9JTS - chains A and H of the 10 polymer chains in the assembly; structure by electron microscopy, 3.36 A resolution.

# Chain A
Protein: V(D)J recombination-activating protein 1
Source organism: Mus musculus
Notes: EC 3.1.-.-, 2.3.2.27
UniProtKB: P15919 (RAG1_MOUSE); residues 1-1040 here = UniProt positions 1-1040
Amino-acid sequence (1040 residues; numbered 1 to 1040; the number before each row is that of its first residue):
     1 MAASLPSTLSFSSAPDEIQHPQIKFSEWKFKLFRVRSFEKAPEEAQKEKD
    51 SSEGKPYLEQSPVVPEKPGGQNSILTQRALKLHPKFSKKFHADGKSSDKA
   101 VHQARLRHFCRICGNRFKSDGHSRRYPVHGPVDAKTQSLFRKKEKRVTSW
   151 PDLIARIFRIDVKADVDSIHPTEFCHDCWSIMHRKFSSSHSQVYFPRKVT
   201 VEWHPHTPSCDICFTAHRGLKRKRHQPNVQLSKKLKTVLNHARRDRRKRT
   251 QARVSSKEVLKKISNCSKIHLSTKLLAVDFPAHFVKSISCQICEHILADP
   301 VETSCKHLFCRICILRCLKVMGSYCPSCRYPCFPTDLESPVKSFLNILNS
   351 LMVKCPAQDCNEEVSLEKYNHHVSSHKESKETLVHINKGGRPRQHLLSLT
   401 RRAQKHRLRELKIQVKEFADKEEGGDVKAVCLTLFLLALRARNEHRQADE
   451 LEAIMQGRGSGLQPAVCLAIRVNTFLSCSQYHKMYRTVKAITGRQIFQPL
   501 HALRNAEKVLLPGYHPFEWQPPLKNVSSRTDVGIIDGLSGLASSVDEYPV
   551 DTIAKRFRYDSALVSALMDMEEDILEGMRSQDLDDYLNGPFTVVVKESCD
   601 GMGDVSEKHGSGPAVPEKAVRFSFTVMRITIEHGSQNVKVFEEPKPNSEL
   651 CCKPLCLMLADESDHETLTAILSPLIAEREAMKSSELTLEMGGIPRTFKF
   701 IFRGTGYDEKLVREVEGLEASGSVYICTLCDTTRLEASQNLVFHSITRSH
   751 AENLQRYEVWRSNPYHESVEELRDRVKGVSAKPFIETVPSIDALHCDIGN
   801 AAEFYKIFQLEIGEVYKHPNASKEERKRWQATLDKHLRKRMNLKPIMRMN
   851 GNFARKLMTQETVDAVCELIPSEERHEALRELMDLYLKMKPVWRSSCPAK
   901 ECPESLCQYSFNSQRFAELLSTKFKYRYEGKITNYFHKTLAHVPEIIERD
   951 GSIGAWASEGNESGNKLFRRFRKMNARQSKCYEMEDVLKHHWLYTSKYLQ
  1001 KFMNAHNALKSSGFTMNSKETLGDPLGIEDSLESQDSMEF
Unresolved in the structure: 1-390, 1009-1040
Ion coordination: Ca2+: Asp600 (shared with 1 residue of chain F); Zn2+: Cys727, Cys730, His937, His942
Swiss-Prot annotation at these positions:
  - zinc finger: Cys290 to Arg329 (RING-type), Leu351 to Lys380 (RAG1-type)
  - DNA-binding region: Gly389 to Gln456 (NBD)
  - binding site (Zn(2+)): Cys266, His270, Cys290, Cys293, His295, Cys305, His307, Cys310, Cys313, Cys325, Cys328, Cys355, Cys360, His372, His376
  - binding site (a divalent metal cation): Asp600, Asp708, Glu962
  - site: Trp893 (Essential for DNA hairpin formation, participates in base-stacking interactions near the cleavage site)
  - cross-link: Lys233 (Glycyl lysine isopeptide (Lys-Gly) (interchain with G-Cter in ubiquitin))
  - mutagenesis: Lys233 (K233M: Abolishes autoubiquitination), His307 (H307A: Displays lower E3 ligase activity and affects the joining step of V(D)J recombination), Cys325 (C325G: Loss of E3 ligase activity and affects the joining step of V(D)J recombination), Arg391 (R391A: Defects in converting nicked products to hairpins; R391L: Impairs DNA-binding and hairpin formation while maintaining some nicking activity), Arg393 (R393A: Impairs DNA-binding and hairpin formation while maintaining some nicking activity), Arg401 (R401A: Allows robust hairpin activity), Arg402 (R402A: Defects in converting nicked products to hairpins), Lys405 (K405A: Reduced hairpin activity), His406 (H406A: Allows robust hairpin activity), Arg407 (R407A: Impairs DNA-binding and reduces hairpin formation without affecting nicking activity), Asn443 (N443A: Impairs DNA-binding; when associated with A-445), His445 (H445A: Impairs DNA-binding; when associated with A-443), 23 further mutagenesis entries in UniProt

# Chain H
Molecule: 13-nt DNA strand
Sequence (13 nucleotides; numbered 47 to 59; the number before each row is that of its first residue):
    47 CAGGCCAGATCCA

# Interface between chain A and chain H
Contacting residue pairs - 7 pairs, chain A then chain H:
  Ala720(A) - DG50(H)  phosphate contact
  Ala720(A) - DC51(H)  sugar contact
  Gly722(A) - DG50(H)  base contact
  Gly722(A) - DC51(H)  sugar contact
  Ser723(A) - DC51(H)  phosphate contact
  Val724(A) - DC52(H)  phosphate contact
  Arg848(A) - DC47(H)  base contact
Also at the interface, not in a pair above, chain A (7 interface residues in all): Arg773, Met847

# In short
The interface between chain A and chain H involves 7 residues on one side and 4 on the other. UniProt lists a
DNA-binding region, 15 Zn2+-binding residues, 3 divalent metal cation-binding residues and 35 mutagenesis
sites on chain A.
Here chain A is V(D)J recombination-activating protein 1 (Mus musculus) and chain H is a 13-nt DNA strand.
Entry 9JTS (CryoEM structure of mouse RAG SEC-1DNA (12RSS side)) was determined by electron microscopy (same
publication as 9JPU, 9JPX, 9JQN and 9JTU).
